PDB entry 6BR6 | X-ray diffraction, 2.04 A resolution | chain A

[Chain A]
Molecule: Neuraminidase
Source organism: Influenza A virus
Notes: EC 3.2.1.18
UniProt: C6KNH8 (C6KNH8_9INFA); residue numbers follow UniProt; this construct covers 83-469
Sequence (387 residues; each row starts with the number of its first residue):
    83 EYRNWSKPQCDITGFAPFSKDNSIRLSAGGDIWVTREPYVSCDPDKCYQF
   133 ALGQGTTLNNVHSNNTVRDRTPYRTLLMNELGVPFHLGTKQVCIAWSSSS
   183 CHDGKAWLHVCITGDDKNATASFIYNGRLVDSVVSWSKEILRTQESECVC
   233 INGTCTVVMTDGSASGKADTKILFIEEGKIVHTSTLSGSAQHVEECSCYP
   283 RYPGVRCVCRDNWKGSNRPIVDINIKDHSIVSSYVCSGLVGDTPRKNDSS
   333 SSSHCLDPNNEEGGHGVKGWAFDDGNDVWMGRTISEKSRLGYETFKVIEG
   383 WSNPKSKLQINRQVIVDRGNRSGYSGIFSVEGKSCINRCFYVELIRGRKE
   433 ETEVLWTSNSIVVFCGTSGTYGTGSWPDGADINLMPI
Cystine bridges: Cys92-Cys417, Cys124-Cys129, Cys175-Cys193, Cys183-Cys230, Cys232-Cys237, Cys278-Cys291, Cys280-Cys289, Cys318-Cys337, Cys421-Cys447
Covalent attachments: N-acetylglucosamine (NAG) linked to Asn146, Asn200
Bound ions: Ca2+: Asp293, Gly297, Asp324, Gly345, His347; Ni2+ near His336 (its only coordinating residue here)
Residues lining bound ligands: E3M ((1R)-4-acetamido-3-amino-1,5-anhydro-2,3,4-trideoxy-1-sulfo-D-glycero-D-galacto-octitol): Arg118, Glu119, Asp151, Arg152, Trp178, Ser179, Ile222, Arg224, Ala246, Glu276, Glu277, Arg292, Asn294, His347, Gly348, Arg371, Tyr406
From the paper describing this entry:
  - binding site for E3M: Arg118, Glu119, Asp151, Arg224, Glu276, Arg292, Arg371

[Summary]
Chain A binds compound E3M. Covalently linked N-acetylglucosamine: at Asn146 and Asn200. The Ca2+ site is
built by Asp293, Gly297, Asp324, Gly345 and His347. The paper reports a binding site for E3M at Arg118, Glu119
and Asp151 among others.
Chain A is Neuraminidase (Influenza A virus); the structure, N2 neuraminidase in complex with a novel
antiviral compound, was determined by X-ray diffraction (same publication as 6BR5).
